Entry 6FA1 (X-ray diffraction, 1.97 A resolution); this record covers chains C and E of the 6 polymer chains in the assembly.

[Chain C]
Protein: GTPase KRas
From: Homo sapiens
Reference sequence: P01116 (RASK_HUMAN), isoform P01116-2; residues 1-168 here = UniProt positions 1-168
Sequence (172 residues; row label = number of the first residue in the row; numbers below 1 keep their minus sign (Ala-3 is residue -3)):
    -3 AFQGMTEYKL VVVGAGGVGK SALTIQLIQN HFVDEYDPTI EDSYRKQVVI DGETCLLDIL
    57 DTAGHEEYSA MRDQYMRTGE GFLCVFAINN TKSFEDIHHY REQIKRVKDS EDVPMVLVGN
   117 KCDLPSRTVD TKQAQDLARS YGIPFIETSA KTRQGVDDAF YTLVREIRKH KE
Construct notes: expression tag (-3 to 0); engineered mutation His61 (Gln in P01116)
Modified positions: Cys51 (S-hydroxycysteine; CSO)
Bound ions: Mg2+: Ser17, Thr35 (together with GMP-PNP)
Ligand contacts: GMP-PNP (GNP; phosphoaminophosphonic acid-guanylate ester): Ala11, Gly12, Gly13, Val14, Gly15, Lys16, Ser17, Ala18, Phe28, Val29, Asp30, Glu31, Tyr32, Asp33, Pro34, Thr35, Thr58, Ala59, Gly60, Asn116, Lys117, Asp119, Leu120, Ser145, Ala146, Lys147
Curated features (UniProtKB/Swiss-Prot):
  - motif: Tyr32 to Tyr40 (Effector region)
  - binding site (GTP): Gly10 to Ala18, Val29 to Thr35, Ala59, Gly60, Asn116 to Asp119
  - modified residue: Met1 (N-acetylmethionine), Thr2 (N-acetylthreonine), Lys104 (N6-acetyllysine)
  - glycosylation: Thr35 (Microbial infection: O-linked (Glc) threonine)

[Chain E]
Protein: GTPase KRas
From: Homo sapiens
Reference sequence: P01116 (RASK_HUMAN), isoform P01116-2; residues 1-169 here = UniProt positions 1-169
Sequence (173 residues; numbered -3 to 169; the number before each row is that of its first residue; numbers below 1 keep their minus sign (Ala-3 is residue -3)):
    -3 AFQGMTEYKL VVVGAGGVGK SALTIQLIQN HFVDEYDPTI EDSYRKQVVI DGETCLLDIL
    57 DTAGHEEYSA MRDQYMRTGE GFLCVFAINN TKSFEDIHHY REQIKRVKDS EDVPMVLVGN
   117 KCDLPSRTVD TKQAQDLARS YGIPFIETSA KTRQGVDDAF YTLVREIRKH KEK
Construct notes: expression tag (-3 to 0); engineered mutation His61 (Gln in P01116)
Bound ions: Mg2+: Ser17, Thr35 (together with GMP-PNP)
Ligand contacts: GMP-PNP (GNP; phosphoaminophosphonic acid-guanylate ester): Ala11, Gly12, Gly13, Val14, Gly15, Lys16, Ser17, Ala18, Phe28, Val29, Asp30, Glu31, Tyr32, Asp33, Pro34, Thr35, Thr58, Ala59, Gly60, Asn116, Lys117, Asp119, Leu120, Ser145, Ala146, Lys147
Curated features (UniProtKB/Swiss-Prot):
  - motif: Tyr32 to Tyr40 (Effector region)
  - binding site (GTP): Gly10 to Ala18, Val29 to Thr35, Ala59, Gly60, Asn116 to Asp119
  - modified residue: Met1 (N-acetylmethionine), Thr2 (N-acetylthreonine), Lys104 (N6-acetyllysine)
  - glycosylation: Thr35 (Microbial infection: O-linked (Glc) threonine)

[Chain C / chain E interface]
Contacting residue pairs - 9 pairs, chain C then chain E:
  Gln25(C) - Asp47(E)  hydrogen bond
  Gln25(C) - Arg161(E)  hydrogen bond (backbone-side chain)
  Asn26(C) - Asp154(E)
  His27(C) - Asp154(E)  salt bridge
  His27(C) - Thr158(E)
  Phe28(C) - Asp154(E)  hydrogen bond (backbone-side chain)
  Asp30(C) - Gln131(E)  hydrogen bond
  Lys147(C) - Gln150(E)
  Thr148(C) - Gln150(E)
Interface residues without a listed pair, chain E (9 interface residues in all): Glu143, Asp153, Tyr157

[Summary]
Chain C and chain E form an interface of 7 and 9 residues respectively, with 4 hydrogen bonds and 1 salt
bridge. Polar pairs include His27(C)-Asp154(E), Gln25(C)-Asp47(E) and Gln25(C)-Arg161(E). Bound to chain C:
GMP-PNP. Chain E binds GMP-PNP.
Here chain C is GTPase KRas and chain E is GTPase KRas, both from Homo sapiens. Entry 6FA1 (Antibody derived
(Abd-4) small molecule binding to KRAS) was determined by X-ray diffraction.
